Entry 9R96 (electron microscopy, 3.10 A resolution); this record covers chains T and C of the 6 polymer chains in the assembly.

Chain T:
Molecule: template strand DNA
Sequence (56 nucleotides; numbered -1 to 54; the number before each row is that of its first residue; numbers below 1 keep their minus sign (DC-1 is residue -1)):
    -1 CAAATTTTAT CTCCAGGCGG TATGCACTTT TAACAGTCAC CCCCCAACTA ACACAT
Disordered / not traced: -1, 50-54

Chain C:
Molecule: Transcription factor A, mitochondrial
From: Homo sapiens
Reference sequence: Q00059 (TFAM_HUMAN); numbering as in UniProt (aligned over 43-245)
Amino-acid sequence (230 residues; each row starts with the number of its first residue):
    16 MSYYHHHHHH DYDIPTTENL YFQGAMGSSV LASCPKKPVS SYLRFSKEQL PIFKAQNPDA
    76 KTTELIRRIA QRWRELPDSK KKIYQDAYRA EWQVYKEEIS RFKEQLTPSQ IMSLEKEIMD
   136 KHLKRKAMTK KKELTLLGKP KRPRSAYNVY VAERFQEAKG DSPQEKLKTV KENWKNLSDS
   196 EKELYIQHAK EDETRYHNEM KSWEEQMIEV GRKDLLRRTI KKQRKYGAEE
Disordered / not traced: 16-42, 171-178, 191-197, 232-245
Sequence notes: initiating methionine (16); expression tag (17-42)
Swiss-Prot annotation at these positions:
  - DNA-binding region: Pro50 to Lys118 (HMG box 1), Pro155 to Glu219 (HMG box 2)
  - site (Intercalates between bases and promotes DNA bending): Leu58, Leu182
  - modified residue: Ser55 (Phosphoserine), Ser56 (Phosphoserine), Ser61 (Phosphoserine), Thr122 (Phosphothreonine), Ser160 (Phosphoserine), Ser193 (Phosphoserine), Ser195 (Phosphoserine)
  - natural variant: Pro178 (P178L: In MTDPS15)
  - mutagenesis: Thr77 (T77A: Moderate reduction in DNA bending), Tyr162 (Y162A: Moderate reduction in DNA bending)

Chain T / chain C interface:
Residue-residue contacts (25; chain T residue first):
  DA30(T) with Lys52(C), sugar contact
  DA31(T) with Lys51(C), salt bridge to the phosphate; Lys52(C), sugar contact; Val54(C), sugar contact; Ser55(C), base contact; Leu58(C), base contact
  DC32(T) with Lys51(C), phosphate contact; Val54(C), sugar contact; Leu58(C), base contact
  DA33(T) with Leu65(C), sugar contact; Thr77(C), base contact
  DG34(T) with Thr77(C), hydrogen bond to the base
  DT35(T) with Thr77(C), sugar contact
  DC38(T) with Lys147(C), hydrogen bond to the phosphate
  DC39(T) with Met143(C), sugar contact; Lys146(C), sugar contact; Lys147(C), salt bridge to the phosphate; Thr150(C), phosphate contact
  DC40(T) with Lys146(C), salt bridge to the phosphate
  DC42(T) with Gln179(C), base contact
  DC43(T) with Leu182(C), base contact
  DA45(T) with Trp189(C), phosphate contact
  DC46(T) with Ser160(C), hydrogen bond to the phosphate; Trp189(C), hydrogen bond to the phosphate
  DT47(T) with Ser160(C), hydrogen bond to the phosphate
Other interface residues (no listed pair), chain T (16 interface residues in all): DA44, DA48
Other interface residues (no listed pair), chain C (23 interface residues in all): Pro53, Lys69, Pro158, Ala161, Tyr162, Asn163, Lys186, Glu208

In short:
16 residues of chain T face 23 of chain C across their interface; the contacts include 5 hydrogen bonds and 3
salt bridges. Polar pairs include DG34(T)-Thr77(C), DC38(T)-Lys147(C) and DC46(T)-Ser160(C). UniProt lists a
DNA-binding region and 2 mutagenesis sites on chain C.
Here chain T is template strand DNA and chain C is Transcription factor A, mitochondrial (Homo sapiens). Entry
9R96 (Cryo-EM structure of the human mitochondrial RNA polymerase transcription initiation complex
(POLRMT/TFAM/TFB2M/DNA/RNA) with a slipped 3-mer ...) was determined by electron microscopy (same publication
as 9GZM, 9GZN, 9GZO and 9R95).
